Entry 2DU9 (X-ray diffraction, 2.28 A resolution); this record covers chain A.

== Chain A ==
Name: Predicted transcriptional regulators
Organism: Corynebacterium glutamicum ATCC 13032
UniProt: Q8NLJ5 (Q8NLJ5_CORGL); numbering as in UniProt (aligned over 1-121)
Sequence (129 residues; row label = number of the first residue in the row):
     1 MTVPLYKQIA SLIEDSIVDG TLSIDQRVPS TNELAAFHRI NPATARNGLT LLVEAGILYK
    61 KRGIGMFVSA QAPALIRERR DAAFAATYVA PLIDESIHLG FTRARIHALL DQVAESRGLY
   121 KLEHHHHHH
Disordered / not traced: 1-2, 119-129
Modified positions: Mse66 (selenomethionine; parent Met)
Sequence notes: modified residue (66); expression tag (122-129)
What the authors report for this chain:
  - self-association interface (contacts with another copy of this molecule); pairs are residue here / residue on that copy: Phe84-Leu92, Phe84-Leu99, Phe84-Phe101, Phe84-Ile106, Phe84-Leu109, Tyr88-Glu95, Val89-Leu110, Val89-Val113, Leu92-Leu92, Asp94-Arg117, His107-His107
  - binding site for (4S)-2-methyl-2,4-pentanediol: Ser96, Thr102
  - conformationally variable residues: Leu99

== Summary ==
The paper reports a binding site for (4S)-2-methyl-2,4-pentanediol at Ser96 and Thr102; conformational
variability at Leu99.
Chain A is Predicted transcriptional regulators (Corynebacterium glutamicum ATCC 13032); the structure,
crystal structure of the transcriptional factor from C.glutamicum, was determined by X-ray diffraction.
